Entry 8EXX (electron microscopy, 3.30 A resolution); this record covers chains A and P of the 4 polymer chains in the assembly.

== Chain A ==
Protein: DNA polymerase
Source organism: Human alphaherpesvirus 1 strain KOS
Notes: EC 2.7.7.7
UniProt: H9E937 (H9E937_HHV1); residues 43-1235 here = UniProt positions 43-1235
Amino-acid sequence (1199 residues; each row starts with the number of its first residue):
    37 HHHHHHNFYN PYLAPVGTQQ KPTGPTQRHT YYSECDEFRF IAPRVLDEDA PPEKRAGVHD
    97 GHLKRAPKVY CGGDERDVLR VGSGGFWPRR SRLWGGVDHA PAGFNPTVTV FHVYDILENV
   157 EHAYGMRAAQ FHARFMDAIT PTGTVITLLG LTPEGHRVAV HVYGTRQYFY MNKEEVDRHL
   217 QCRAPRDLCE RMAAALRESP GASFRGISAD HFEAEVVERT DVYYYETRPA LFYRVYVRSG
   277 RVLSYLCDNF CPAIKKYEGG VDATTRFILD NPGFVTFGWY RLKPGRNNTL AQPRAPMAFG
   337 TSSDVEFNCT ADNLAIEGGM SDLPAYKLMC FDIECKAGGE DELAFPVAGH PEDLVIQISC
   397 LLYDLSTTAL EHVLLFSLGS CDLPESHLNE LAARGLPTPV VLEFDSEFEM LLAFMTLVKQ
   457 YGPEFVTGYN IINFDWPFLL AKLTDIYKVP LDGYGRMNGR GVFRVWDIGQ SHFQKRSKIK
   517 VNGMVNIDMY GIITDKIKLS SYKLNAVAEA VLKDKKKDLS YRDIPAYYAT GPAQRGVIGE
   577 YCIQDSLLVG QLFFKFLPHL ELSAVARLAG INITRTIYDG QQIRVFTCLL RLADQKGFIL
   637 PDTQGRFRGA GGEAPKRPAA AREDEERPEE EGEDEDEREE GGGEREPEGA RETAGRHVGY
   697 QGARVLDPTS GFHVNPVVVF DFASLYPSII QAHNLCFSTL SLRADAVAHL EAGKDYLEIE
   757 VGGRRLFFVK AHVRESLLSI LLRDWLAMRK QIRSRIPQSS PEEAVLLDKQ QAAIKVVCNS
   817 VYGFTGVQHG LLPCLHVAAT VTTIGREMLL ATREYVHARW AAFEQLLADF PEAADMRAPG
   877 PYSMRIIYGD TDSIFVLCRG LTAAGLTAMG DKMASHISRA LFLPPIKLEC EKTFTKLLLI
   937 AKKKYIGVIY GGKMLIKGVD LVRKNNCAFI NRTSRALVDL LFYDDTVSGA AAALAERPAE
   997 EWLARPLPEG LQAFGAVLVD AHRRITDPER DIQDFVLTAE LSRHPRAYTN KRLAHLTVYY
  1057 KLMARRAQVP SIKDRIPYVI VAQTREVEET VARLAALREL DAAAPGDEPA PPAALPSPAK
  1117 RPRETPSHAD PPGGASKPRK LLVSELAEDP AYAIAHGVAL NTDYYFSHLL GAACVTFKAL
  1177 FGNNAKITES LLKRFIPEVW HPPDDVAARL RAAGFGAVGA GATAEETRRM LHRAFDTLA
Unresolved in the structure: 37-59, 218-222, 651-690, 1092-1134
Construct notes: expression tag (37-42)
Metal / ion sites: Mg2+ site 1 near Asp471 (its only coordinating residue here); Mg2+ site 2: Asp717, Phe718, Asp888 (together with phosphonoformic acid) (shared with DOC_0(P) of chain P)
Small-molecule neighbours: phosphonoformic acid (PPF): Asp717, Phe718, Ala719, Ser720, Arg785, Arg789, Lys811, Asp888, Glu925, Glu927
From the paper describing this entry:
  - binding site for phosphonoformic acid: Arg785, Arg789, Lys811
  - binding site for Primer DNA (chain P): Lys811
  - mutagenesis - N815S: unchanged binding to phosphonoformic acid (proposed by the authors, not directly observed)

== Chain P ==
Molecule: Primer DNA
Sequence (32 nucleotides; each row starts with the number of its first residue; numbers below 1 keep their minus sign (DG-31 is residue -31)):
   -31 GATTACGAAT TCGAGCTCGG TACCCGGGGA TC
Unresolved in the structure: -31 to -27
Modified positions: DOC (2',3'-dideoxycytidine-5'-monophosphate) at position 0
Metal / ion sites: Mg2+: DOC_0 (together with phosphonoformic acid) (shared with Asp717(A), Phe718(A), Asp888(A) of chain A)

== Chain A / chain P interface ==
Contacting residue pairs - 45 pairs, chain A then chain P:
  Lys534(A) with DG-3(P), sugar contact
  Arg692(A) with DG-6(P), hydrogen bond to the base; DG-4(P), base contact
  Asp717(A) with DOC_0(P), phosphate contact
  Tyr722(A) with DOC_0(P), sugar contact
  Lys811(A) with DOC_0(P), salt bridge to the phosphate
  Val812(A) with DOC_0(P), base contact
  Asn815(A) with DOC_0(P), sugar contact
  Tyr818(A) with DOC_0(P), base contact
  Asp886(A) with DT-1(P), phosphate contact
  Thr887(A) with DT-1(P), sugar contact; DOC_0(P), sugar contact
  Asp888(A) with DT-1(P), phosphate contact; DOC_0(P), phosphate contact
  Lys939(A) with DG-3(P), base contact; DA-2(P), hydrogen bond to the base
  Tyr941(A) with DT-1(P), hydrogen bond to the phosphate
  Lys953(A) with DA-2(P), phosphate contact; DT-1(P), salt bridge to the phosphate
  Gly954(A) with DG-3(P), phosphate contact; DA-2(P), phosphate contact
  Val958(A) with DG-3(P), phosphate contact; DA-2(P), phosphate contact
  Arg959(A) with DG-5(P), base contact; DG-4(P), hydrogen bond to the sugar; DG-3(P), phosphate contact
  Lys960(A) with DG-3(P), hydrogen bond to the phosphate
  Asn961(A) with DG-4(P), phosphate contact
  Thr1034(A) with DG-4(P), phosphate contact
  Ala1035(A) with DG-5(P), phosphate contact; DG-4(P), phosphate contact
  Glu1036(A) with DG-5(P), phosphate contact; DG-4(P), hydrogen bond to the phosphate
  Leu1037(A) with DG-5(P), phosphate contact
  Ser1038(A) with DG-5(P), phosphate contact
  Arg1039(A) with DG-6(P), salt bridge to the phosphate; DG-5(P), salt bridge to the phosphate
  Tyr1044(A) with DG-6(P), phosphate contact; DG-5(P), hydrogen bond to the phosphate
  Thr1045(A) with DG-6(P), hydrogen bond to the phosphate
  Asn1046(A) with DC-7(P), phosphate contact; DG-6(P), hydrogen bond to the phosphate
  Leu1049(A) with DG-6(P), sugar contact
  His1051(A) with DG-5(P), salt bridge to the phosphate
  Arg1071(A) with DG-4(P), salt bridge to the phosphate
Also at the interface, not in a pair above, chain A (33 interface residues in all): Gly691, Leu721

== Overview ==
33 residues of chain A face 8 of chain P across their interface, with 9 hydrogen bonds and 6 salt bridges.
Polar contacts include Arg692(A)-DG-6(P), Lys939(A)-DA-2(P) and Arg959(A)-DG-4(P). The paper reports a binding
site for phosphonoformic acid at Arg785(A), Arg789(A) and Lys811(A); N815S of chain A leaves binding to
phosphonoformic acid unchanged.
Here chain A is DNA polymerase (Human alphaherpesvirus 1 strain KOS) and chain P is Primer DNA. Entry 8EXX
(Herpes simplex virus 1 polymerase holoenzyme bound to DNA and foscarnet (pre-translocation state)) was
determined by electron microscopy together with 8V1Q, 8V1R, 8V1S and 8V1T from the same study.
